PDB entry 2RIW | X-ray diffraction, 2.04 A resolution | chain A

# Chain A
Molecule: Thyroxine-binding globulin
Source organism: Homo sapiens
Notes: fragment: N-terminal domain
UniProtKB: P05543 (THBG_HUMAN); residues 19-355 here correspond to UniProt positions 39-375 (UniProt number = residue number + 20)
Chain sequence (338 residues; each row starts with the number of its first residue):
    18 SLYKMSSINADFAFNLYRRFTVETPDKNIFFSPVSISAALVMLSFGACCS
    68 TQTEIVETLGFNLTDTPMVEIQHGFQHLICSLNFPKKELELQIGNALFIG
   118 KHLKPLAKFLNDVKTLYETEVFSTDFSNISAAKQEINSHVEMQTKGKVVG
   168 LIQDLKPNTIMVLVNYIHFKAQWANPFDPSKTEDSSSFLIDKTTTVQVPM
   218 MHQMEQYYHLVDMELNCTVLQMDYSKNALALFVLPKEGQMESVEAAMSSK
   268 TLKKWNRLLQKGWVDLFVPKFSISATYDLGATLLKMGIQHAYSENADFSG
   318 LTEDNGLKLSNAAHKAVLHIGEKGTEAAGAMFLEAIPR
Unresolved in the structure: 18
Differences from the reference sequence: expression tag (18)
Small-molecule neighbours: 3,5,3',5'-tetraiodo-L-thyronine (T44): S23, S24, A27, Q238, L246, L248, S266, L269, K270, W272, N273, L276
Swiss-Prot annotation at these positions:
  - binding site (thyroxine): N273
  - glycosylation (N-linked (GlcNAc...) asparagine): N79, I96, N145, N233
What the authors report for this chain:
  - interface residues: Y20, D240, Y241, A245
  - conformationally variable residues (side-chain flip): Y20, T342
  - contacts within the chain: Y241-T342

# Summary
Chain A binds 3,5,3',5'-tetraiodo-L-thyronine. UniProt lists thyroxine-binding residue N273. The paper reports
interface residues Y20, D240 and Y241 among others; conformational variability at Y20 and T342.
Chain A is Thyroxine-binding globulin (Homo sapiens); the structure, The Reactive loop cleaved human Thyroxine
Binding Globulin complexed with thyroxine, was determined by X-ray diffraction, deposited together with 2XN3,
2XN5, 2XN6, 2XN7 and 2RIV.
